Entry 3NFP (X-ray diffraction, 2.86 A resolution); this record covers chains A and K of the 3 polymer chains in the assembly.

[Chain A]
Molecule: Heavy chain of Fab fragment of daclizumab
Source organism: Homo sapiens
Notes: antibody fragment or engineered binder
Sequence (216 residues; each row starts with the number of its first residue):
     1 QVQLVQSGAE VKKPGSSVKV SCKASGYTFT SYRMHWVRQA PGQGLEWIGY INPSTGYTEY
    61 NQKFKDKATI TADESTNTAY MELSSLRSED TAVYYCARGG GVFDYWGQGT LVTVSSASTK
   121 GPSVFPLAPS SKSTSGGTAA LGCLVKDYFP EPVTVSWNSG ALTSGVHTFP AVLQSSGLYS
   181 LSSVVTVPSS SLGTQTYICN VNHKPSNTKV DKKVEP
Unresolved in the structure: 130-132
Cystine bridges: Cys22-Cys96, Cys143-Cys199

[Chain K]
Molecule: Interleukin-2 receptor subunit alpha
Source organism: Homo sapiens
UniProtKB: P01589 (IL2RA_HUMAN); residues 1-217 here correspond to UniProt positions 22-238 (UniProt number = residue number + 21)
Sequence (223 residues; row label = number of the first residue in the row):
     1 ELCDDDPPEI PHATFKAMAY KEGTMLNCEC KRGFRRIKSG SLYMLCTGNS SHSSWDNQCQ
    61 CTSSATRNTT KQVTPQPEEQ KERKTTEMQS PMQPVDQASL PGHCREPPPW ENEATERIYH
   121 FVVGQMVYYQ CVQGYRALHR GPAESVCKMT HGKTRWTQPQ LICTGEMETS QFPGEEKPQA
   181 SPEGRPESET SCLVTTTDFQ IQTEMAATME TSIFTTEHHH HHH
Unresolved in the structure: 31-35, 65-101, 130-132, 138-142, 162-223
Differences from the reference sequence: expression tag (218-223)
Cystine bridges: Cys3-Cys147, Cys28-Cys59, Cys30-Cys61, Cys46-Cys104

[Interface between chain A and chain K]
Pairs across the interface - 19 pairs, chain A then chain K:
  Ser31(A) - Asp5(K)
  Arg33(A) - Asp4(K)  salt bridge
  Arg33(A) - Asp6(K)  salt bridge
  His35(A) - Asp4(K)  salt bridge
  Tyr50(A) - His120(K)
  Asn52(A) - Asp6(K)  hydrogen bond
  Tyr57(A) - Ile118(K)
  Glu59(A) - Asn27(K)  hydrogen bond
  Glu59(A) - Tyr43(K)  hydrogen bond
  Glu59(A) - His120(K)  salt bridge
  Gln62(A) - Leu42(K)
  Gln62(A) - Tyr43(K)
  Gly99(A) - Asp4(K)
  Gly100(A) - Asp4(K)  hydrogen bond (backbone-side chain)
  Gly100(A) - Lys153(K)
  Gly100(A) - Thr154(K)  hydrogen bond (backbone-backbone)
  Gly101(A) - Asp4(K)
  Gly101(A) - Gly152(K)
  Val102(A) - Gly152(K)  hydrogen bond (backbone-backbone)
Interface residues without a listed pair, chain A (13 interface residues in all): Tyr60

[Summary]
The interface between chain A and chain K involves 13 residues on one side and 11 on the other; the contacts
include 6 hydrogen bonds and 4 salt bridges. Among the polar pairs are Arg33(A)-Asp4(K), Arg33(A)-Asp6(K) and
His35(A)-Asp4(K).
Here chain A is Heavy chain of Fab fragment of daclizumab and chain K is Interleukin-2 receptor subunit alpha,
both from Homo sapiens. Entry 3NFP (Crystal structure of the Fab fragment of therapeutic antibody daclizumab
in complex with IL-2Ra (CD25) ectodomain) was determined by X-ray diffraction (same publication as 3NFS).
